2L5G - chains A and B; structure by solution NMR.

# Chain A
Name: G protein pathway suppressor 2
Source organism: Homo sapiens
UniProtKB: Q6FHM8 (Q6FHM8_HUMAN); numbering as in UniProt (aligned over 53-90)
Chain sequence (38 residues; each row starts with the number of its first residue):
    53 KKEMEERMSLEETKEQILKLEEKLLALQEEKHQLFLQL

# Chain B
Name: Putative uncharacterized protein NCOR2
Source organism: Homo sapiens
UniProtKB: C9JQE8 (C9JQE8_HUMAN); residues 167-207 here = UniProt positions 167-207
Chain sequence (42 residues; numbered 166 to 207; the number before each row is that of its first residue):
   166 GLSKEELIQNMDRVDREITMVEQQISKLKKKQQQLEEEAAKP
Construct notes: expression tag (166)

# Chain A / chain B interface
Pairs across the interface (30; chain A residue first):
  R59(A) - A204(B)
  R59(A) - A205(B)
  L62(A) - L200(B)
  L62(A) - E201(B)
  T65(A) - K196(B)
  T65(A) - Q197(B)
  T65(A) - L200(B)
  K66(A) - Q197(B)
  K66(A) - E201(B)
  I69(A) - L193(B)
  I69(A) - K194(B)
  I69(A) - Q197(B)
  L72(A) - I190(B)
  L72(A) - L193(B)
  L76(A) - E187(B)
  L76(A) - I190(B)
  L79(A) - E182(B)
  L79(A) - I183(B)
  K83(A) - V179(B)
  K83(A) - D180(B)
  L86(A) - L172(B)
  L86(A) - N175(B)
  L86(A) - M176(B)
  L86(A) - V179(B)
  F87(A) - M176(B)
  Q89(A) - L172(B)
  L90(A) - K169(B)
  L90(A) - L172(B)
  L90(A) - I173(B)
  L90(A) - M176(B)
Other interface residues (no listed pair), chain A (16 interface residues in all): K75, Q80, E82
Other interface residues (no listed pair), chain B (21 interface residues in all): G166, V186

# Summary
The interface between chain A and chain B involves 16 residues on one side and 21 on the other.
Here chain A is G protein pathway suppressor 2 and chain B is Putative uncharacterized protein NCOR2, both
from Homo sapiens. Entry 2L5G (Co-ordinates and 1H, 13C and 15N chemical shift assignments for the complex of
GPS2 53-90 and ...) was determined by solution NMR.
